PDB entry 2I5C | X-ray diffraction, 1.75 A resolution | chain A

Chain A:
Protein: Pleckstrin
Source organism: Homo sapiens
Notes: fragment: C-Terminal Domain, PH2 domain
Reference sequence: P08567 (PLEK_HUMAN); residue numbers follow UniProt; this construct covers 244-347
Chain sequence (109 residues; numbered 239 to 347; the number before each row is that of its first residue):
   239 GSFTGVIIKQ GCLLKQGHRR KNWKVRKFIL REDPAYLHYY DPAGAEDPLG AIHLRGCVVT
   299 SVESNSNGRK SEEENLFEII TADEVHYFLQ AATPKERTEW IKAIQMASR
Disordered / not traced: 239-243, 301-310
Construct notes: cloning artifact (239-243)
Small-molecule neighbours: D-myo-ins(1,2,3,4,5)p5 (IP5; (1R,2S,3R,4S,5S,6R)-6-hydroxycyclohexane-1,2,3,4,5-pentayl pentakis[dihydrogen (phosphate)]): Lys253, Gly255, His256, Arg257, Arg258, Lys259, Arg264, Tyr277, Leu287, Tyr325
UniProt features mapped onto this chain:
  - natural variant: Lys340 (R340K: this construct carries the variant)

Overview:
Ligands of chain A: D-myo-ins(1,2,3,4,5)p5.
Chain A is Pleckstrin (Homo sapiens); the structure, Crystal structure of the C-terminal PH domain of
pleckstrin in complex with D-myo-Ins(1,2,3,4,5)P5, was determined by X-ray diffraction, deposited together
with 2I5F.
